PDB entry 6XNZ | electron microscopy, 3.80 A resolution | chains C and I of the 10 polymer chains in the assembly

Chain C:
Molecule: V(D)J recombination-activating protein 1
From: Mus musculus
Notes: EC 3.1.-.-, 2.3.2.27
UniProt: P15919 (RAG1_MOUSE); residues 261-1008 here = UniProt positions 261-1008
Amino-acid sequence (750 residues; each row starts with the number of its first residue):
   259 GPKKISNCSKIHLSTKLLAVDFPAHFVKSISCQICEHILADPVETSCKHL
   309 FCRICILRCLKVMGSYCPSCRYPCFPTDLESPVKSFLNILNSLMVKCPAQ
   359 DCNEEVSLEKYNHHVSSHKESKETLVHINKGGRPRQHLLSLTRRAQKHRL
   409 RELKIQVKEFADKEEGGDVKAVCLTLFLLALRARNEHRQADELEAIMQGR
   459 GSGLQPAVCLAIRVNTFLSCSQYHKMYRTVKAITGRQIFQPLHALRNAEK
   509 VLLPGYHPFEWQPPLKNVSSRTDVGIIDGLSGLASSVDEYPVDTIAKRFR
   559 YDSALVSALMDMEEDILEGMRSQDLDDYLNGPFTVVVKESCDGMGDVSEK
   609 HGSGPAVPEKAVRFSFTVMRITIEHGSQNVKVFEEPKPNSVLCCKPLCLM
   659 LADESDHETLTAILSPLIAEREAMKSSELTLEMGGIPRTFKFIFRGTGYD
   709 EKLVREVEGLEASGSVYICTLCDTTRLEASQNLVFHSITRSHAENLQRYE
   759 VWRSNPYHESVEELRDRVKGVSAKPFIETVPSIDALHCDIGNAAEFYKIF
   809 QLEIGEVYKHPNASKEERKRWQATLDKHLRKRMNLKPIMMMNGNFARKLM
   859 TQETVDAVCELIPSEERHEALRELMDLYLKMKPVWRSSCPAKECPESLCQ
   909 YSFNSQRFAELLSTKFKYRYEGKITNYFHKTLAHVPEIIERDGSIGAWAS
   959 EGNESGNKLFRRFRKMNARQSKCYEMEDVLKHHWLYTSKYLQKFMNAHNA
Unresolved in the structure: 259-458, 1008
Construct notes: expression tag (259-260); engineered mutation Val-649 (Glu in P15919), Met-848 (Arg in P15919)
Bound ions: Zn2+: Cys-727, Leu-729, Cys-730, His-937, His-942
UniProt features mapped onto this chain:
  - zinc finger: Cys-290 to Arg-329 (RING-type), Leu-351 to Lys-380 (RAG1-type)
  - DNA-binding region: Gly-389 to Gln-456 (NBD)
  - binding site (Zn(2+)): Cys-266, His-270, Cys-290, Cys-293, His-295, Cys-305, His-307, Cys-310, Cys-313, Cys-325, Cys-328, Cys-355, Cys-360, His-372, His-376
  - binding site (a divalent metal cation): Asp-600, Asp-708, Glu-962
  - site: Trp-893 (Essential for DNA hairpin formation, participates in base-stacking interactions near the cleavage site)
  - mutagenesis: His-307 (H307A: Displays lower E3 ligase activity and affects the joining step of V(D)J recombination), Cys-325 (C325G: Loss of E3 ligase activity and affects the joining step of V(D)J recombination), Arg-391 (R391A: Defects in converting nicked products to hairpins; R391L: Impairs DNA-binding and hairpin formation while maintaining some nicking activity), Arg-393 (R393A: Impairs DNA-binding and hairpin formation while maintaining some nicking activity), Arg-401 (R401A: Allows robust hairpin activity), Arg-402 (R402A: Defects in converting nicked products to hairpins), Lys-405 (K405A: Reduced hairpin activity), His-406 (H406A: Allows robust hairpin activity), Arg-407 (R407A: Impairs DNA-binding and reduces hairpin formation without affecting nicking activity), Asn-443 (N443A: Impairs DNA-binding; when associated with A-445), His-445 (H445A: Impairs DNA-binding; when associated with A-443), Asp-546 (D546A: Loss of DNA-binding), 22 further mutagenesis entries in UniProt
What the authors report for this chain:
  - binding site for Target DNA top strand (chain I): Asp-600, Asp-708, Met-848
  - mutagenesis - E649V/R848M: increased catalytic activity on disintegration

Chain I:
Molecule: Target DNA top strand
Sequence (37 nucleotides; each row starts with the number of its first residue):
     1 CTCAGGATAGGGCTACCGCCGGTAGCCCTATCCTGAG
Unresolved in the structure: 1-4, 36-37

How chain C and chain I interact:
Pairs across the interface (37; chain C residue first):
  Asp-600(C) with DC17(I), hydrogen bond to the base
  Gly-601(C) with DC17(I), hydrogen bond to the base
  Lys-618(C) with DC17(I), salt bridge to the phosphate
  Glu-662(C) with DC16(I), phosphate contact; DC17(I), phosphate contact
  Asp-708(C) with DC16(I), phosphate contact; DC17(I), hydrogen bond to the base
  Glu-709(C) with DA15(I), phosphate contact; DC16(I), hydrogen bond to the phosphate
  Lys-710(C) with DA15(I), phosphate contact; DC16(I), hydrogen bond to the phosphate
  Ser-721(C) with DT14(I), base contact; DA15(I), hydrogen bond to the sugar
  Gly-722(C) with DT14(I), sugar contact
  Arg-734(C) with DT14(I), sugar contact
  His-795(C) with DC16(I), salt bridge to the phosphate; DC17(I), base contact
  Glu-803(C) with DT14(I), phosphate contact
  Lys-806(C) with DT14(I), salt bridge to the phosphate
  Lys-823(C) with DG12(I), phosphate contact
  Arg-826(C) with DC13(I), salt bridge to the phosphate
  Met-847(C) with DG18(I), base contact
  Met-848(C) with DC16(I), hydrogen bond to the base; DC17(I), phosphate contact; DG18(I), phosphate contact
  Arg-927(C) with DC13(I), sugar contact; DT14(I), salt bridge to the phosphate
  Lys-931(C) with DC13(I), sugar contact; DT14(I), phosphate contact
  Ile-932(C) with DT14(I), phosphate contact
  Thr-933(C) with DT14(I), phosphate contact; DA15(I), phosphate contact
  Asn-934(C) with DT14(I), hydrogen bond to the phosphate; DA15(I), hydrogen bond to the phosphate
  Tyr-935(C) with DA15(I), hydrogen bond to the phosphate; DC16(I), hydrogen bond to the phosphate
  Glu-962(C) with DC17(I), hydrogen bond to the base
Other interface residues (no listed pair), chain C (26 interface residues in all): Met-602, Asp-792
Other interface residues (no listed pair), chain I (8 interface residues in all): DC19

In short:
Chain C and chain I form an interface of 26 and 8 residues respectively; the contacts include 12 hydrogen
bonds and 5 salt bridges. Polar contacts include Asp-600(C)/DC17(I), Gly-601(C)/DC17(I) and
Asp-708(C)/DC17(I). From the paper: a binding site for Target DNA top strand (chain I) at Asp-600(C),
Asp-708(C) and Met-848(C); E649V/R848M of chain C increase catalytic activity on disintegration.
Here chain C is V(D)J recombination-activating protein 1 (Mus musculus) and chain I is Target DNA top strand.
Entry 6XNZ (Structure of RAG1 (R848M/E649V)-RAG2-DNA Target Capture Complex) was determined by electron
microscopy (same publication as 6XNX and 6XNY).
